PDB entry 5DMG | X-ray diffraction, 2.50 A resolution | chains H and L of the 3 polymer chains in the assembly

[Chain H]
Protein: RB86 antibody Fab fragment heavy chain
Organism: Oryctolagus cuniculus
Notes: antibody fragment or engineered binder
Amino-acid sequence (211 residues; each row starts with the number of its first residue; note: 790 numbers in that range are skipped by the numbering (no residue carries them; nothing is unmodelled there)):
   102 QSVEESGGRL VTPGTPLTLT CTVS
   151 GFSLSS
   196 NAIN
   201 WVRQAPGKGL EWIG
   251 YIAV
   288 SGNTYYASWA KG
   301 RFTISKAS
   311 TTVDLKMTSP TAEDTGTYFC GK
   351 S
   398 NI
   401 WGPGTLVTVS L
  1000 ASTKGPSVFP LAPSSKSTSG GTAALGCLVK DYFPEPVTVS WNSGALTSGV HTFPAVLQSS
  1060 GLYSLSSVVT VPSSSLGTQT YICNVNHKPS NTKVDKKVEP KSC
Disordered / not traced: 1013-1020, 1102
Disulfides: Cys122-Cys330, Cys1026-Cys1082

[Chain L]
Protein: RB86 antibody Fab fragment light chain
Organism: Oryctolagus cuniculus
Notes: antibody fragment or engineered binder
Amino-acid sequence (219 residues; numbered 501 to 2106; 1387 numbers in that range are skipped by the numbering (no residue carries them; nothing is unmodelled there); the number before each row is that of its first residue):
   501 AQVLTQTTSP VSAAVGSTVT ISC
   551 QSS
   556 Q
   561 SV
   571 R
   581 T
   596 NKLA
   601 WFQQKPGQPP KRLIY
   651 S
   694 ASTLDF
   701 GVPSRFSASG SG
   715 TQFTLTISDV QCDDAATYYC
   751 LGYFDCS
   794 IADCVA
   801 FGGGTEVVVK
  2000 RTVAAPSVFI FPPSDEQLKS GTASVVCLLN NFYPREAKVQ WKVDNALQSG NSQESVTEQD
  2060 SKDSTYSLSS TLTLSKADYE KHKVYACEVT HQGLSSPVTK SFNRGEC
Disordered / not traced: 501-502, 2106
Disulfides: Cys523-Cys734, Cys756-Cys797, Cys2026-Cys2086

[How chain H and chain L interact]
Residue-residue contacts - 51 pairs, chain H then chain L:
  Val202(H) - Phe801(L)  hydrophobic
  Gln204(H) - Gln604(L)  hydrogen bond
  Gly209(H) - Tyr733(L)
  Leu210(H) - Tyr733(L)
  Leu210(H) - Phe801(L)
  Trp212(H) - Val798(L)
  Trp212(H) - Phe801(L)
  Tyr292(H) - Cys797(L)  hydrophobic
  Ala294(H) - Asp796(L)
  Ser295(H) - Asp796(L)  hydrogen bond (backbone-side chain)
  Phe329(H) - Gln604(L)
  Phe329(H) - Pro609(L)  hydrophobic
  Ser351(H) - Phe602(L)
  Ser351(H) - Arg612(L)
  Asn398(H) - Arg612(L)
  Asn398(H) - Asp698(L)  hydrogen bond
  Trp401(H) - Phe602(L)
  Trp401(H) - Pro610(L)
  Gly402(H) - Pro609(L)
  Val1007(H) - Glu2015(L)
  Phe1008(H) - Ser2013(L)
  Phe1008(H) - Glu2015(L)
  Phe1008(H) - Gln2016(L)
  Pro1009(H) - Ser2013(L)
  Leu1010(H) - Phe2010(L)  hydrophobic
  Leu1010(H) - Val2025(L)  hydrophobic
  Ala1011(H) - Phe2010(L)
  Ala1023(H) - Phe2008(L)  hydrophobic
  Ala1023(H) - Phe2010(L)
  Leu1027(H) - Ser2023(L)
  Lys1029(H) - Gln2016(L)
  Lys1029(H) - Ser2023(L)
  His1050(H) - Asn2029(L)  hydrogen bond
  His1050(H) - Asn2030(L)  hydrogen bond
  His1050(H) - Ser2066(L)  hydrogen bond
  Phe1052(H) - Leu2027(L)  hydrophobic
  Phe1052(H) - Ser2054(L)
  Phe1052(H) - Thr2056(L)
  Phe1052(H) - Ser2066(L)
  Phe1052(H) - Leu2067(L)
  Phe1052(H) - Ser2068(L)
  Pro1053(H) - Ser2054(L)  hydrogen bond (backbone-side chain)
  Pro1053(H) - Val2055(L)
  Val1055(H) - Gln2052(L)
  Leu1056(H) - Gln2052(L)
  Gln1057(H) - Gln2052(L)
  Ser1065(H) - Ser2068(L)  hydrogen bond
  Val1067(H) - Leu2027(L)  hydrophobic
  Thr1069(H) - Asn2029(L)  hydrogen bond
  Lys1095(H) - Glu2015(L)  salt bridge
  Lys1100(H) - Asp2014(L)
Also at the interface, not in a pair above, chain H (36 interface residues in all): Lys208, Glu211, Tyr293, Leu1024
Also at the interface, not in a pair above, chain L (34 interface residues in all): Gln608, Cys756, Thr2021, Glu2053, Thr2072

[Summary]
36 residues of chain H face 34 of chain L across their interface, with 9 hydrogen bonds and 1 salt bridge.
Polar pairs include Lys1095(H)-Glu2015(L), Gln204(H)-Gln604(L) and Ser295(H)-Asp796(L).
Here chain H is RB86 antibody Fab fragment heavy chain and chain L is RB86 antibody Fab fragment light chain,
both from Oryctolagus cuniculus. Entry 5DMG (X-ray structure of the fab fragment of the anti tau antibody RB86
in complex with the ...) was determined by X-ray diffraction together with 5DFV and 5DFW from the same study.
